PDB entry 8U4Q | electron microscopy, 3.36 A resolution | chains A and B of the 6 polymer chains in the assembly

[Chain A]
Name: Guanine nucleotide-binding protein G(i) subunit alpha-1
Source organism: Homo sapiens
UniProtKB: P63096 (GNAI1_HUMAN); residues 2-354 here = UniProt positions 2-354
Amino-acid sequence (365 residues; each row starts with the number of its first residue; numbers below 1 keep their minus sign (Met-10 is residue -10)):
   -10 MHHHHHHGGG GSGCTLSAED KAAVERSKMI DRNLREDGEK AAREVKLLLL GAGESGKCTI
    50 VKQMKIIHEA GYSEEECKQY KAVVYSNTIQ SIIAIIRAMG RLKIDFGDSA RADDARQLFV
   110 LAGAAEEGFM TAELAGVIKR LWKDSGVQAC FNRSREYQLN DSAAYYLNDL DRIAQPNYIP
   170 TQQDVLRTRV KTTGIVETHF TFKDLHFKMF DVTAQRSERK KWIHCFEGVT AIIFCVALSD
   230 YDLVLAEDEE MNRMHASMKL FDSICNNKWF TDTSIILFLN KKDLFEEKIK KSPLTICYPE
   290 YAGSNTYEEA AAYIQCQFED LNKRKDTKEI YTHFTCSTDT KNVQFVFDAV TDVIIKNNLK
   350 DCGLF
Unresolved in the structure: -10 to 5, 54-181
Construct notes: expression tag (-10 to 1); conflict Cys47 (Ser in P63096), Thr202 (Gly in P63096), Ala203 (Gly in P63096), Ala245 (Glu in P63096), Ser326 (Ala in P63096)
Swiss-Prot annotation at these positions:
  - region: Lys35 to Lys46, Thr48 (G1 motif), Asp173 to Thr181 (G2 motif), Phe196 to Val201, Gln204, Arg205 (G3 motif), Ile265 to Asp272 (G4 motif), Thr324, Cys325, Thr327 to Thr329 (G5 motif)
  - binding site (GTP): Glu43 to Lys46, Thr48, Ser151, Leu175 to Thr181, Asp200, Val201, Gln204, Asn269 to Asp272
  - binding site (Mg(2+)): Thr181
  - modified residue: Arg178 (ADP-ribosylarginine), Gln204 (Deamidated glutamine), Cys351 (ADP-ribosylcysteine)
  - lipidation: Gly2 (N-myristoyl glycine), Cys3 (S-palmitoyl cysteine)
  - natural variant: Gly40 (G40C: In NEDHISB; G40R: In NEDHISB), Gly45 (G45D: In NEDHISB), Thr48 (T48I: In NEDHISB; T48K: In NEDHISB), Gln52 (Q52P: In NEDHISB), Ser75 (deletion: In NEDHISB; uncertain significance), Gln172 (deletion: In NEDHISB), Asp173 (D173V: In NEDHISB), Glu186 to Phe189 (deletion: In NEDHISB; uncertain significance), Cys224 (C224Y: In NEDHISB), Lys270 (K270N: In NEDHISB; K270R: In NEDHISB), Asp272 (D272G: In NEDHISB), Val332 (V332E: In NEDHISB; uncertain significance)
  - mutagenesis: Gly42 (G42R: Abolishes switch to an activated conformation and dissociation from beta and gamma subunits upon GTP binding. Abolishes interaction with RGS family members), Glu116 (E116L: Enhances interaction (inactive GDP-bound) with RGS14), Gln147 (Q147L: Enhances interaction (inactive GDP-bound) with RGS14)

[Chain B]
Name: Guanine nucleotide-binding protein G(I)/G(S)/G(T) subunit beta-1
Source organism: Homo sapiens
UniProtKB: P62873 (GBB1_HUMAN); residues 2-340 here = UniProt positions 2-340
Amino-acid sequence (350 residues; row label = number of the first residue in the row; numbers below 1 keep their minus sign (Met-9 is residue -9)):
    -9 MHHHHHHGSS GSELDQLRQE AEQLKNQIRD ARKACADATL SQITNNIDPV GRIQMRTRRT
    51 LRGHLAKIYA MHWGTDSRLL VSASQDGKLI IWDSYTTNKV HAIPLRSSWV MTCAYAPSGN
   111 YVACGGLDNI CSIYNLKTRE GNVRVSRELA GHTGYLSCCR FLDDNQIVTS SGDTTCALWD
   171 IETGQQTTTF TGHTGDVMSL SLAPDTRLFV SGACDASAKL WDVREGMCRQ TFTGHESDIN
   231 AICFFPNGNA FATGSDDATC RLFDLRADQE LMTYSHDNII CGITSVSFSK SGRLLLAGYD
   291 DFNCNVWDAL KADRAGVLAG HDNRVSCLGV TDDGMAVATG SWDSFLKIWN
Unresolved in the structure: -9 to 5
Construct notes: expression tag (-9 to 1)
Swiss-Prot annotation at these positions:
  - modified residue: Ser2 (N-acetylserine), His266 (Phosphohistidine)
  - natural variant: Leu30 (L30F: In MRD42; uncertain significance), Arg52 (R52G: In MRD42), Gly64 (G64V: In MRD42), Asp76 (D76E: In MRD42; D76G: In MRD42), Gly77 (G77S: In MRD42), Lys78 (K78R: In MRD42), Ile80 (I80N: In MRD42; I80T: In MRD42), His91 (H91R: In MRD42; uncertain significance), Ala92 (A92T: In MRD42), Pro94 (P94S: In MRD42), Leu95 (L95P: In MRD42), Arg96 (R96L: In MRD42), 5 further natural variant entries in UniProt

[Chain A / chain B interface]
Pairs across the interface (40; chain A residue first):
  Arg15(A) - Val90(B)  hydrogen bond (side chain-backbone)
  Ser16(A) - Asn88(B)
  Ser16(A) - Lys89(B)
  Ile19(A) - Lys89(B)
  Ile19(A) - His91(B)
  Asp20(A) - Lys89(B)  salt bridge
  Leu23(A) - Gly53(B)
  Leu23(A) - Leu55(B)
  Leu23(A) - Lys78(B)
  Leu23(A) - Ile80(B)  hydrophobic
  Asp26(A) - Lys78(B)  salt bridge
  Gly27(A) - Leu55(B)
  Lys35(A) - Trp99(B)
  Thr182(A) - Asp118(B)
  Thr182(A) - Asn119(B)
  Gly183(A) - Asn119(B)
  Ile184(A) - Trp99(B)
  Glu186(A) - Trp99(B)  hydrogen bond
  Phe199(A) - Trp99(B)  hydrophobic
  Gln204(A) - Leu117(B)  hydrogen bond (side chain-backbone)
  Gln204(A) - Asn119(B)
  Gln204(A) - Tyr145(B)
  Ser206(A) - Tyr145(B)
  Ser206(A) - Gly162(B)
  Glu207(A) - Asp186(B)
  Lys209(A) - Asp228(B)
  Lys210(A) - Tyr145(B)
  Lys210(A) - Met188(B)
  Lys210(A) - Asp228(B)  salt bridge
  Lys210(A) - Asn230(B)
  Trp211(A) - Met101(B)  hydrophobic
  His213(A) - Lys57(B)  hydrogen bond (backbone-side chain)
  His213(A) - Tyr59(B)  hydrogen bond
  His213(A) - Trp332(B)
  Cys214(A) - Tyr59(B)
  Cys214(A) - Gln75(B)
  Cys214(A) - Trp99(B)
  Cys214(A) - Met101(B)  hydrophobic
  Glu216(A) - Lys57(B)  salt bridge
  Trp258(A) - Arg314(B)
Interface residues without a listed pair, chain A (25 interface residues in all): Val13, Phe215
Interface residues without a listed pair, chain B (28 interface residues in all): Ala92, Ser97, Gly144, Cys204

[Overview]
The interface between chain A and chain B involves 25 residues on one side and 28 on the other, with 5
hydrogen bonds and 4 salt bridges. Polar contacts include Asp20(A)-Lys89(B), Asp26(A)-Lys78(B) and
Lys210(A)-Asp228(B).
Chain A is Guanine nucleotide-binding protein G(i) subunit alpha-1 and chain B is Guanine nucleotide-binding
protein G(I)/G(S)/G(T) subunit beta-1, both from Homo sapiens; the structure, Structure of REGN7663 Fab-bound
CXCR4/Gi complex, was determined by electron microscopy (same publication as 8U4N, 8U4O, 8U4P, 8U4R, 8U4S and
8U4T).
